Entry 5KTB (X-ray diffraction, 3.05 A resolution); this record covers chains A and B of the 3 polymer chains in the assembly.

Chain A (and B):
Protein: Monopolin complex subunit CSM1
Source organism: Saccharomyces cerevisiae
Notes: chain B of this document is another copy of the same molecule, construct and numbering; everything in this record applies to it too
UniProtKB: P25651 (CSM1_YEAST); numbering as in UniProt (aligned over 1-190)
Amino-acid sequence (190 residues; row label = number of the first residue in the row):
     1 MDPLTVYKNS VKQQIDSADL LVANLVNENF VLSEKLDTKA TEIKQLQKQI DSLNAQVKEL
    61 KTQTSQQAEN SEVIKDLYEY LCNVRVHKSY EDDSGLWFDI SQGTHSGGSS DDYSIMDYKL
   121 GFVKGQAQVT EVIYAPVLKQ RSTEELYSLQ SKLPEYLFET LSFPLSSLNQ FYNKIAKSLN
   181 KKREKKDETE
Unresolved in the structure: 1-19, 107-111, 124-128, 181-190 (chain B: 1-12, 105-113, 125-126, 182-190)

Interface between chain A and chain B:
Residue-residue contacts (78; chain A residue first):
  Val22(A) - Val22(B)  hydrophobic
  Val22(A) - Leu25(B)
  Leu25(A) - Val22(B)
  Leu25(A) - Leu25(B)  hydrophobic
  Leu25(A) - Asn29(B)  hydrogen bond (backbone-side chain)
  Val26(A) - Leu25(B)  hydrophobic
  Glu28(A) - Asn29(B)
  Asn29(A) - Asn29(B)
  Asn29(A) - Leu32(B)
  Leu32(A) - Asn29(B)
  Leu32(A) - Leu32(B)  hydrophobic
  Ser33(A) - Leu32(B)
  Lys35(A) - Leu36(B)
  Leu36(A) - Lys35(B)
  Leu36(A) - Leu36(B)  hydrophobic
  Lys39(A) - Lys39(B)
  Glu42(A) - Ile43(B)
  Ile43(A) - Lys39(B)
  Ile43(A) - Glu42(B)
  Ile43(A) - Ile43(B)  hydrophobic
  Ile43(A) - Leu46(B)  hydrophobic
  Leu46(A) - Ile43(B)  hydrophobic
  Leu46(A) - Leu46(B)  hydrophobic
  Leu46(A) - Ile50(B)
  Ile50(A) - Leu46(B)
  Ile50(A) - Gln49(B)
  Ile50(A) - Ile50(B)  hydrophobic
  Ile50(A) - Leu53(B)
  Leu53(A) - Leu53(B)  hydrophobic
  Leu53(A) - Asn54(B)
  Asn54(A) - Leu53(B)
  Gln56(A) - Val57(B)
  Val57(A) - Gln56(B)
  Val57(A) - Leu60(B)
  Leu60(A) - Leu60(B)  hydrophobic
  Leu60(A) - Lys61(B)
  Lys61(A) - Leu60(B)
  Thr64(A) - Thr64(B)
  Thr64(A) - Gln67(B)
  Ala68(A) - Gln67(B)
  Asn70(A) - Ser89(B)  hydrogen bond
  Ser71(A) - Ser71(B)  hydrogen bond
  Ile74(A) - Val86(B)  hydrophobic
  Ile74(A) - Lys88(B)
  Leu77(A) - Val86(B)  hydrophobic
  Leu77(A) - Phe98(B)  hydrophobic
  Leu77(A) - Ile100(B)  hydrophobic
  Leu77(A) - Phe122(B)  hydrophobic
  Tyr78(A) - Tyr78(B)  hydrophobic
  Tyr78(A) - Val84(B)
  Tyr78(A) - Arg85(B)
  Tyr78(A) - Val86(B)  hydrogen bond (side chain-backbone)
  Glu79(A) - Tyr78(B)
  Tyr80(A) - Leu168(B)  hydrophobic
  Tyr80(A) - Asn169(B)
  Leu81(A) - Leu168(B)  hydrophobic
  Leu81(A) - Asn169(B)  hydrogen bond (backbone-side chain)
  Leu81(A) - Tyr172(B)
  Cys82(A) - Cys82(B)  hydrophobic
  Cys82(A) - Val84(B)  hydrophobic
  Asn83(A) - Asn169(B)  hydrogen bond
  Val84(A) - Tyr78(B)  hydrogen bond (backbone-side chain)
  Val84(A) - Cys82(B)  hydrophobic
  Arg85(A) - Tyr78(B)
  Val86(A) - Ile74(B)
  Val86(A) - Leu77(B)  hydrophobic
  Val86(A) - Tyr78(B)
  Phe98(A) - Leu77(B)  hydrophobic
  Phe122(A) - Leu77(B)  hydrophobic
  Leu168(A) - Tyr80(B)
  Leu168(A) - Leu81(B)  hydrophobic
  Asn169(A) - Tyr80(B)
  Asn169(A) - Leu81(B)
  Asn169(A) - Asn83(B)  hydrogen bond
  Asn169(A) - Asn180(B)
  Tyr172(A) - Leu81(B)
  Tyr172(A) - Cys82(B)
  Tyr172(A) - Tyr172(B)
Also at the interface, not in a pair above, chain A (47 interface residues in all): Gln47, Gln49, Gln67, Val73, Lys75, Ile100, Leu120
Also at the interface, not in a pair above, chain B (49 interface residues in all): Val26, Glu28, Ser33, Ala40, Gln47, Ala68, Lys75, Leu120, Phe171

Summary:
47 residues of chain A and 49 residues of chain B are in contact, with 8 hydrogen bonds. Among the polar pairs
are Leu25(A)-Asn29(B), Asn70(A)-Ser89(B) and Ser71(A)-Ser71(B).
Both chains are Monopolin complex subunit CSM1 (Saccharomyces cerevisiae). Entry 5KTB (Structure of a complex
between S. cerevisiae Csm1 and Mam1) was determined by X-ray diffraction.
